Entry 6N94 (X-ray diffraction, 1.75 A resolution); this record covers chains A and C of the 6 polymer chains in the assembly.

== Chain A (and C) ==
Molecule: Methylmalonyl-CoA decarboxylase
Organism: Escherichia coli (strain K12)
Notes: EC 4.1.1.-; chain C of this document is another copy of the same molecule, construct and numbering; everything in this record applies to it too
UniProt: P52045 (SCPB_ECOLI); numbering as in UniProt (aligned over 1-261)
Sequence (261 residues; numbered 1 to 261; the number before each row is that of its first residue):
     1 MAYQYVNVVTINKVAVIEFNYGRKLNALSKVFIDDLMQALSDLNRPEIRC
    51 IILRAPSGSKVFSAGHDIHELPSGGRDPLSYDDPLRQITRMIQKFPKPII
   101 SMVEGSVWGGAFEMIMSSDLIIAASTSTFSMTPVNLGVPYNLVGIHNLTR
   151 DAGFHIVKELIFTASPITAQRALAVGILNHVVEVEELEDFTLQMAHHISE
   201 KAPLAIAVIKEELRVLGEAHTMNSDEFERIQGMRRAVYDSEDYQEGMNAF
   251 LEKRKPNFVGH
Disordered / not traced: 1
Differences from the reference sequence: engineered mutation A2 (Ser in P52045)
Ion coordination: Ni2+: H220 (shared with 1 residue of chain B; H220(C) of chain C)
Ligand contacts: KGJ ([1-[2-[3-[[(2R)-4-[[[(2R,3S,4R,5R)-5-(6-aminopurin-9-yl)-4-oxidanyl-3-phosphonooxy-oxolan-2-yl]methoxy-oxidanyl-phosphoryl]oxy-oxidanyl-phosphoryl]oxy-3,3-dimethyl-2-oxidanyl-butanoyl]amino]propanoylamino]ethylamino]-1-oxidanylidene-propan-2-ylidene]-bis(oxidanidyl)azanium): R23, K24, L25, A27, K60, V61, A64, G65, H66, D67, I68, H69, L85, W108, G109, G110, T132, P133, L136, V138, Y140, F250, K253
Swiss-Prot annotation at these positions:
  - binding site (substrate): A64 to I68, G110, T132, K253

== Interface between chain A and chain C ==
Pairs across the interface (82):
  P133(A) - I209(C)  hydrophobic
  V134(A) - K201(C)
  V134(A) - A202(C)  hydrogen bond (backbone-backbone)
  V134(A) - I206(C)  hydrophobic
  N135(A) - K201(C)  hydrogen bond
  G137(A) - A202(C)
  G137(A) - A205(C)
  V138(A) - A205(C)
  P139(A) - V208(C)  hydrophobic
  Y140(A) - E212(C)
  N141(A) - E212(C)
  L142(A) - E212(C)
  L142(A) - L216(C)
  I145(A) - I209(C)  hydrophobic
  I145(A) - E212(C)
  I145(A) - L213(C)  hydrophobic
  H146(A) - L216(C)
  T149(A) - L213(C)
  G153(A) - R150(C)
  G153(A) - D151(C)
  F154(A) - R150(C)  hydrogen bond (backbone-backbone)
  F154(A) - D151(C)  hydrogen bond (backbone-side chain)
  F154(A) - L213(C)
  F154(A) - G217(C)
  H155(A) - M116(C)  hydrogen bond (side chain-backbone)
  H155(A) - S118(C)  hydrogen bond (side chain-backbone)
  H155(A) - D119(C)
  H155(A) - I121(C)
  H155(A) - D151(C)  salt bridge
  H155(A) - I177(C)  hydrogen bond (side chain-backbone)
  H155(A) - N179(C)  hydrogen bond (backbone-side chain)
  I156(A) - N179(C)
  K158(A) - D119(C)  salt bridge
  K158(A) - L213(C)
  E159(A) - L120(C)
  E159(A) - N179(C)  hydrogen bond
  E159(A) - H180(C)  salt bridge
  E159(A) - M194(C)
  I161(A) - I209(C)  hydrophobic
  F162(A) - P98(C)  hydrophobic
  F162(A) - D119(C)
  F162(A) - I198(C)
  F162(A) - K201(C)
  F162(A) - I206(C)  hydrophobic
  F162(A) - K210(C)
  T163(A) - M194(C)
  T163(A) - H197(C)  hydrogen bond (backbone-side chain)
  T163(A) - I198(C)
  T163(A) - K201(C)
  S165(A) - H197(C)  hydrogen bond
  R171(A) - N179(C)  hydrogen bond (side chain-backbone)
  R171(A) - H180(C)
  H220(A) - A219(C)
  H220(A) - H220(C)  hydrogen bond
  T221(A) - A219(C)  hydrogen bond (backbone-backbone)
  T221(A) - T221(C)  hydrogen bond
  M222(A) - V215(C)  hydrophobic
  M222(A) - A219(C)  hydrophobic
  E226(A) - V215(C)
  R229(A) - E211(C)  salt bridge
  R229(A) - R214(C)
  R229(A) - V215(C)
  I230(A) - E211(C)
  I230(A) - E212(C)
  I230(A) - V215(C)  hydrophobic
  M233(A) - V208(C)  hydrophobic
  M233(A) - E211(C)
  R234(A) - V208(C)
  R234(A) - E212(C)  salt bridge
  V237(A) - L204(C)
  S240(A) - L204(C)
  D242(A) - P203(C)
  K255(A) - E200(C)  salt bridge
  F258(A) - R49(C)  hydrogen bond (backbone-side chain)
  F258(A) - E200(C)
  F258(A) - K201(C)
  F258(A) - A202(C)
  F258(A) - P203(C)
  V259(A) - R49(C)
  G260(A) - P203(C)
  G260(A) - L204(C)
  H261(A) - L204(C)
Interface residues without a listed pair, chain A (41 interface residues in all): A164, A219
Interface residues without a listed pair, chain C (38 interface residues in all): P46, I115, L178

== In short ==
41 residues of chain A face 38 of chain C across their interface; the contacts include 16 hydrogen bonds and 6
salt bridges. Polar contacts include H155(A)-D151(C), K158(A)-D119(C) and E159(A)-H180(C). Chain A binds
compound KGJ. Curated annotation (UniProt) lists 8 substrate-binding residues on chain A.
Both chains are Methylmalonyl-CoA decarboxylase (Escherichia coli (strain K12)). Entry 6N94 (Methylmalonyl-CoA
decarboxylase in complex with 2-nitronate-propionyl-amino(dethia)-CoA) was determined by X-ray diffraction
(same publication as 6N92, 6N93, 6N95, 6N96 and 6N97).
